Entry 6HVR (X-ray diffraction, 2.70 A resolution); this record covers chains O and P of the 28 polymer chains in the assembly.

[Chain O]
Name: Proteasome subunit alpha type-2
From: Saccharomyces cerevisiae S288C
Notes: EC 3.4.25.1
Reference sequence: P23639 (PSA2_YEAST); residue numbers follow UniProt; this construct covers 1-250
Amino-acid sequence (250 residues; numbered 1 to 250; the number before each row is that of its first residue):
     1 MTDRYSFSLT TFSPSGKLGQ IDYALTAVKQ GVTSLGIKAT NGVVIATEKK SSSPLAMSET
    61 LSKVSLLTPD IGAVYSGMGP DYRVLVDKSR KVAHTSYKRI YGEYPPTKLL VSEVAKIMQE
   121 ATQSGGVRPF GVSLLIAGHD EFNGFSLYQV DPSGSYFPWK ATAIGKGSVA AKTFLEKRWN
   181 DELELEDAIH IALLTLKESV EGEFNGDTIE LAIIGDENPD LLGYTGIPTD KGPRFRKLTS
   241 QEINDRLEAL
Swiss-Prot annotation at these positions:
  - cross-link: K108 (Glycyl lysine isopeptide (Lys-Gly) (interchain with G-Cter in ubiquitin))

[Chain P]
Name: Proteasome subunit alpha type-3
From: Saccharomyces cerevisiae S288C
Notes: EC 3.4.25.1
Reference sequence: P23638 (PSA3_YEAST); residues 0-257 here correspond to UniProt positions 1-258 (UniProt number = residue number + 1)
Amino-acid sequence (258 residues; each row starts with the number of its first residue; numbering starts at 0):
     0 MGSRRYDSRT TIFSPEGRLY QVEYALESIS HAGTAIGIMA SDGIVLAAER KVTSTLLEQD
    60 TSTEKLYKLN DKIAVAVAGL TADAEILINT ARIHAQNYLK TYNEDIPVEI LVRRLSDIKQ
   120 GYTQHGGLRP FGVSFIYAGY DDRYGYQLYT SNPSGNYTGW KAISVGANTS AAQTLLQMDY
   180 KDDMKVDDAI ELALKTLSKT TDSSALTYDR LEFATIRKGA NDGEVYQKIF KPQEIKDILV
   240 KTGITKKDED EEADEDMK
Disordered / not traced: 0, 245-257
Swiss-Prot annotation at these positions:
  - cross-link (Glycyl lysine isopeptide (Lys-Gly)): K99 (interchain with G-Cter in ubiquitin), K198 (interchain with G-Cter in ubiquitin), K230 (interchain with G-Cter in ubiquitin)

[Interface between chain O and chain P]
Contacting residue pairs (65):
  R4(O) - S2(P)  hydrogen bond (backbone-side chain)
  Y5(O) - S2(P)
  Y5(O) - Y5(P)
  S6(O) - G125(P)
  S6(O) - L127(P)
  F7(O) - S2(P)
  F7(O) - Y5(P)
  F7(O) - D6(P)
  F7(O) - G126(P)
  S8(O) - G126(P)  hydrogen bond (backbone-backbone)
  S8(O) - L127(P)
  S8(O) - R128(P)  hydrogen bond (side chain-backbone)
  T10(O) - R128(P)
  T11(O) - S7(P)
  T11(O) - T9(P)
  T11(O) - Q20(P)
  F12(O) - Q20(P)
  F12(O) - Y23(P)
  F12(O) - A24(P)  hydrophobic
  F12(O) - S27(P)
  F12(O) - R128(P)
  F12(O) - P129(P)
  F12(O) - G131(P)
  S13(O) - Y23(P)
  P14(O) - Y23(P)  hydrophobic
  P14(O) - E26(P)
  S15(O) - E26(P)
  S15(O) - H30(P)
  G16(O) - Y23(P)
  G16(O) - E26(P)
  G16(O) - S27(P)  hydrogen bond (backbone-side chain)
  L18(O) - L79(P)  hydrophobic
  L18(O) - R128(P)
  K38(O) - E57(P)  salt bridge
  S112(O) - E84(P)
  K116(O) - I85(P)
  Q119(O) - A81(P)
  Q119(O) - D82(P)  hydrogen bond
  Q119(O) - I85(P)
  Q119(O) - R128(P)
  T122(O) - R128(P)  hydrogen bond (backbone-side chain)
  Q123(O) - Y121(P)
  Q123(O) - L127(P)
  Q123(O) - R128(P)  hydrogen bond (side chain-backbone)
  Q123(O) - P129(P)
  Q123(O) - F130(P)
  G125(O) - L127(P)
  S153(O) - A81(P)
  G154(O) - A81(P)
  S155(O) - A81(P)
  Y156(O) - E84(P)  hydrogen bond
  F157(O) - L56(P)  hydrophobic
  P158(O) - L56(P)
  P158(O) - E57(P)  hydrogen bond (backbone-backbone)
  P158(O) - T60(P)
  P158(O) - S61(P)
  W159(O) - S53(P)
  W159(O) - L55(P)
  W159(O) - L56(P)
  K160(O) - T54(P)  hydrogen bond (side chain-backbone)
  K160(O) - L55(P)  hydrogen bond (backbone-backbone)
  K160(O) - E57(P)
  A161(O) - L55(P)
  E176(O) - T54(P)
  E176(O) - L55(P)
Also at the interface, not in a pair above, chain O (35 interface residues in all): S124, Y148, K172, L175, W179
Also at the interface, not in a pair above, chain P (33 interface residues in all): V51, T80

[In short]
35 residues of chain O face 33 of chain P across their interface; the contacts include 11 hydrogen bonds and 1
salt bridge. Polar contacts include K38(O)-E57(P), R4(O)-S2(P) and S8(O)-R128(P).
Chain O is Proteasome subunit alpha type-2 and chain P is Proteasome subunit alpha type-3, both from
Saccharomyces cerevisiae S288C; the structure, Yeast 20S proteasome with human beta2i (1-53) in complex with
16, was determined by X-ray diffraction together with 6HTB, 6HTC, 6HTD, 6HTP, 6HTR, 6HUB and 30 further
entries from the same study.
